Entry 8KDC (electron microscopy, 3.30 A resolution); this record covers chains D and E of the 6 polymer chains in the assembly.

== Chain D (and E) ==
Protein: Phosphoprotein
Organism: Human respirovirus 3
Notes: chain E of this document is another copy of the same molecule, construct and numbering; everything in this record applies to it too
Reference sequence: O89234 (O89234_9MONO); numbering as in UniProt (aligned over 1-603)
Chain sequence (609 residues; each row starts with the number of its first residue):
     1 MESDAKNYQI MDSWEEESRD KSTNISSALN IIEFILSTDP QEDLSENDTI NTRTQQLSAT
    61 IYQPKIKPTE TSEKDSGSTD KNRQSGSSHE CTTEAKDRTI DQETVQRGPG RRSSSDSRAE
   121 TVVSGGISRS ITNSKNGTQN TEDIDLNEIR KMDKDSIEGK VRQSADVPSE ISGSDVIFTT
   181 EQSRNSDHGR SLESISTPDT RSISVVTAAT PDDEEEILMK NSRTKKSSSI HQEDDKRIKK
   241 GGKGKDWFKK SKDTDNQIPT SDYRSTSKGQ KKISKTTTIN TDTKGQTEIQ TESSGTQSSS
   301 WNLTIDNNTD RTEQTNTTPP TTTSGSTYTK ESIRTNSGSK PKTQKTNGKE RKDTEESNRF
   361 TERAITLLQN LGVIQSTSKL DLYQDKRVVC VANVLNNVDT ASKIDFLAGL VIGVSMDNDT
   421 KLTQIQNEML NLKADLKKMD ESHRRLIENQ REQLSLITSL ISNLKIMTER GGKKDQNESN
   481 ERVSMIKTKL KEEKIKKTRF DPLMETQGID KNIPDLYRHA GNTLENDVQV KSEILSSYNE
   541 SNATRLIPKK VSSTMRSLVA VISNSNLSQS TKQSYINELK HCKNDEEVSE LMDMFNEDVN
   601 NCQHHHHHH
Disordered / not traced: 1-434, 476-609 (chain E: 1-434, 473-609)
Construct notes: expression tag (604-609)

== Chain D / chain E interface ==
Contacting residue pairs (29):
  Asp435(D) with Leu436(E)
  Leu436(D) with Leu436(E), hydrophobic
  Met439(D) with Asp440(E)
  Ser442(D) with Arg444(E), hydrogen bond
  His443(D) with Asp440(E), salt bridge; His443(E)
  Leu446(D) with Ile447(E), hydrophobic
  Ile447(D) with Ile447(E), hydrophobic
  Asn449(D) with Arg451(E)
  Gln450(D) with Ile447(E); Gln450(E); Arg451(E); Leu454(E)
  Gln453(D) with Arg451(E); Leu454(E)
  Leu454(D) with Leu454(E), hydrophobic
  Ile457(D) with Thr458(E)
  Leu460(D) with Ile461(E), hydrophobic; Lys465(E)
  Ile461(D) with Ile461(E), hydrophobic
  Leu464(D) with Lys465(E); Thr468(E)
  Lys465(D) with Thr468(E); Glu469(E)
  Met467(D) with Thr468(E); Glu469(E); Gly472(E), hydrogen bond (backbone-backbone)
  Thr468(D) with Gly472(E)
  Glu469(D) with Gly472(E)
Interface residues without a listed pair, chain D (22 interface residues in all): Lys438, Leu456, Asn463
Interface residues without a listed pair, chain E (17 interface residues in all): Met439, Ile457, Gly471

== Overview ==
22 residues of chain D and 17 residues of chain E are in contact; the contacts include 2 hydrogen bonds and 1
salt bridge. Polar contacts include His443(D)-Asp440(E), Ser442(D)-Arg444(E) and Met467(D)-Gly472(E).
Chain D and chain E are both Phosphoprotein (Human respirovirus 3); the structure, Cryo-EM structure of the
human parainfluenza virus hPIV3 L-P polymerase in monomeric form, was determined by electron microscopy,
deposited together with 8KDB.
